7B5Y - chains A and D of the 6 polymer chains in the assembly; structure by electron microscopy, 7.10 A resolution (low resolution: residue-level contacts below are approximate; hydrogen-bond / salt-bridge calls are withheld).

# Chain A (and D)
Protein: GntR family transcriptional regulator
From: Streptococcus agalactiae
Notes: chain D of this document is another copy of the same molecule, construct and numbering; everything in this record applies to it too
UniProtKB: K0JNC6 (K0JNC6_STRAG); residues 1-213 here = UniProt positions 1-213
Amino-acid sequence (215 residues; each row starts with the number of its first residue; numbers below 1 keep their minus sign (Gly-1 is residue -1)):
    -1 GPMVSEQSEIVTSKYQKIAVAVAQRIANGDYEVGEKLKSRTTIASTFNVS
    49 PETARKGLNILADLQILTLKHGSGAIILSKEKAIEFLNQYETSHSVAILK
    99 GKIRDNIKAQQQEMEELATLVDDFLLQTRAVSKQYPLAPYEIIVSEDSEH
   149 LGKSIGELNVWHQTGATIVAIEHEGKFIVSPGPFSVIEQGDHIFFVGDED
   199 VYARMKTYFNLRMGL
Unresolved in the structure: -1 to 6, 213 (chain D: -1 to 8)
Sequence notes: expression tag (-1 to 0)
Ligand contacts: 2BA ((2R,3R,3aS,5R,7aR,9R,10R,10aS,12R,14aR)-2,9-bis(6-amino-9H-purin-9-yl)octahydro-2H,7H-difuro[3,2-d:3',2'-j][1,3,7,9,2,8 ]tetraoxadiphosphacyclododecine-3,5,10,12-tetrol 5,12-dioxide): Ile153, Gly154, Asn157, Val158, Trp159, His160, Ala164, Thr165, Ile166, Pro179, Gly180, Pro181
Reported in the primary citation:
  - mutagenesis - W159A: increased binding to target DNA

# How chain A and chain D interact
Pairs across the interface (39):
  Val94(A) - Phe122(D)
  Leu97(A) - Phe122(D)
  Leu97(A) - Gln125(D)
  Lys98(A) - Phe122(D)
  Ile101(A) - Leu115(D)
  Asn104(A) - Glu111(D)
  Asn104(A) - Glu114(D)
  Asn104(A) - Leu115(D)
  Gln108(A) - Gln108(D)
  Gln108(A) - Glu111(D)
  Gln108(A) - Met112(D)
  Glu111(A) - Asn104(D)
  Glu111(A) - Ala107(D)
  Glu111(A) - Gln108(D)
  Met112(A) - Gln108(D)
  Glu114(A) - Asn104(D)
  Leu115(A) - Ile101(D)
  Leu115(A) - Asn104(D)
  Leu115(A) - Ile105(D)
  Thr117(A) - Val9(D)
  Leu118(A) - Leu97(D)
  Leu118(A) - Lys100(D)
  Leu118(A) - Ile101(D)
  Val119(A) - Ile101(D)
  Asp121(A) - Thr10(D)
  Asp121(A) - Leu97(D)
  Phe122(A) - Leu97(D)
  Phe122(A) - Lys98(D)
  Phe122(A) - Ile101(D)
  Leu124(A) - Lys15(D)
  Gln125(A) - Glu89(D)
  Gln125(A) - Ser93(D)
  Gln125(A) - Val94(D)
  Arg127(A) - Lys15(D)
  Ala128(A) - Gln22(D)
  Tyr133(A) - Gln22(D)
  Tyr133(A) - Asn26(D)
  Glu139(A) - Ala95(D)
  Met211(A) - Arg102(D)
Interface residues without a listed pair, chain A (25 interface residues in all): Ile105, Lys131, Tyr200
Interface residues without a listed pair, chain D (27 interface residues in all): Leu85, Leu118, Val119

# Overview
25 residues of chain A face 27 of chain D across their interface. Bound to chain A: compound 2BA. The paper
reports that W159A of chain A increases binding to target DNA.
Both chains are GntR family transcriptional regulator (Streptococcus agalactiae). Entry 7B5Y (S. agalactiae
BusR in complex with its busAB-promotor DNA) was determined by electron microscopy (same publication as 7B5T,
7B5U, 7B5W and 7OZ3).
